Entry 8XCG (electron microscopy, 3.46 A resolution); this record covers chains Z and h of the 15 polymer chains in the assembly.

== Chain Z ==
Protein: Tip attachment protein J
Source organism: Escherichia phage Lambda
UniProtKB: P03749 (TIPJ_LAMBD); residues 1-1132 here = UniProt positions 1-1132
Chain sequence (1132 residues; each row starts with the number of its first residue):
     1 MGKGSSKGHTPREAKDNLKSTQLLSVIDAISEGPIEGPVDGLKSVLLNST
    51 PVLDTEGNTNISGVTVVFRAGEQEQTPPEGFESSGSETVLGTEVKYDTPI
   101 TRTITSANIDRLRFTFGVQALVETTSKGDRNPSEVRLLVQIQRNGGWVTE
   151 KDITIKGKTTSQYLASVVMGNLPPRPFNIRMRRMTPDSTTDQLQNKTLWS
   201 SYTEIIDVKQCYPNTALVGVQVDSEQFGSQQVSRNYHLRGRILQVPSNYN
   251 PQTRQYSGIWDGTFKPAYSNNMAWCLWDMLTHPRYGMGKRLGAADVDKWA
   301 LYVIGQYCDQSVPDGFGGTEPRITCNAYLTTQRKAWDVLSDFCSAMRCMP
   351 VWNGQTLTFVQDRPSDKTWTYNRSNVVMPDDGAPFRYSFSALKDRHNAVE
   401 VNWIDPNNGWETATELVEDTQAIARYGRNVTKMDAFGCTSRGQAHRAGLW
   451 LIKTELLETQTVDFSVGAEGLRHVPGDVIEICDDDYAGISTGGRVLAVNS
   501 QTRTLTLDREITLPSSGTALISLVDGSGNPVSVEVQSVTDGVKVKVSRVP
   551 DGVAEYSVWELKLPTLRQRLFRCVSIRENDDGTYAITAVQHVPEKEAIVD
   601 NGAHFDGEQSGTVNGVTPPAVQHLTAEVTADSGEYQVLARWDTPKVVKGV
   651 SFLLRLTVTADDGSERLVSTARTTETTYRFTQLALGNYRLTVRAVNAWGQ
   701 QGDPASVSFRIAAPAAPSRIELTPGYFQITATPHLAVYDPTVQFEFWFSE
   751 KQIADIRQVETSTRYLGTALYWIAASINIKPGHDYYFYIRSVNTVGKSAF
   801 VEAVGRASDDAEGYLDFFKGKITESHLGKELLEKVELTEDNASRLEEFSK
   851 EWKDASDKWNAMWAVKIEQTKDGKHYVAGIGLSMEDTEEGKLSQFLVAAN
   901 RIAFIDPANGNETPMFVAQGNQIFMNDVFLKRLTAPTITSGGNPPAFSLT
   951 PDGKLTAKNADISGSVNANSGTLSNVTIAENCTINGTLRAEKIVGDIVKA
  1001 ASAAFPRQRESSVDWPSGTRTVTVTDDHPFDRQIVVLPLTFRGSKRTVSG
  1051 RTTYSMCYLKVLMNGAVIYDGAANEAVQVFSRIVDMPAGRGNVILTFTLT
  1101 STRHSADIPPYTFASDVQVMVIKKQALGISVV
Disordered / not traced: 1-10, 608-1132
Disulfides: Cys-343/Cys-348

== Chain h ==
Protein: Tail tip assembly protein I
Source organism: Escherichia phage Lambda
UniProtKB: P03730 (TIPI_LAMBD); residues 1-223 here = UniProt positions 1-223
Chain sequence (223 residues; numbered 1 to 223; the number before each row is that of its first residue):
     1 MAATHTLPLASPGMARICLYGDLQRFGRRIDLRVKTGAEAIRALATQLPA
    51 FRQKLSDGWYQVRIAGRDVSTSGLTAQLHETLPDGAVIHIVPRVAGAKSG
   101 GVFQIVLGAAAIAGSFFTAGATLAAWGAAIGAGGMTGILFSLGASMVLGG
   151 VAQMLAPKARTPRIQTTDNGKQNTYFSSLDNMVAQGNVLPVLYGEMRVGS
   201 RVVSQEISTADEGDGGQVVVIGR
Disordered / not traced: 1-164, 223

== How chain Z and chain h interact ==
Residue-residue contacts (164; chain Z residue first):
  Glu-13(Z) with Thr-166(h); Thr-167(h)
  Lys-15(Z) with Thr-167(h); Asn-169(h)
  Asp-16(Z) with Asp-168(h); Asn-169(h); Asp-214(h)
  Asn-17(Z) with Asp-214(h); Gln-217(h), hydrogen bond
  Leu-18(Z) with Asn-173(h); Gln-217(h)
  Lys-19(Z) with Lys-171(h); Asn-173(h); Asp-211(h); Glu-212(h); Gly-213(h)
  Ser-20(Z) with Asn-173(h); Tyr-175(h), hydrogen bond; Ala-210(h); Glu-212(h)
  Thr-21(Z) with Thr-209(h); Ala-210(h), hydrogen bond (backbone-backbone); Glu-212(h)
  Gln-22(Z) with Tyr-175(h); Phe-176(h); Ile-207(h); Ser-208(h); Thr-209(h), hydrogen bond
  Leu-23(Z) with Phe-176(h); Glu-206(h); Ile-207(h); Ser-208(h), hydrogen bond (backbone-backbone)
  Leu-24(Z) with Phe-176(h), hydrophobic; Leu-179(h), hydrophobic; Glu-206(h)
  Ser-25(Z) with Ser-204(h); Gln-205(h); Glu-206(h), hydrogen bond (backbone-backbone)
  Val-26(Z) with Ser-204(h); Gln-205(h)
  Ile-27(Z) with Arg-201(h); Val-202(h); Val-203(h), hydrogen bond (backbone-backbone); Ser-204(h), hydrogen bond (backbone-backbone)
  Asp-28(Z) with Ser-200(h); Arg-201(h); Val-202(h)
  Ala-29(Z) with Arg-201(h), hydrogen bond (backbone-backbone); Val-203(h), hydrophobic
  Ile-30(Z) with Val-198(h), hydrophobic
  Ser-31(Z) with Leu-189(h); Pro-190(h), hydrogen bond (backbone-backbone); Leu-192(h), hydrogen bond (side chain-backbone)
  Glu-32(Z) with Leu-189(h); Pro-190(h); Val-191(h)
  Leu-46(Z) with Arg-197(h)
  Ser-83(Z) with Glu-206(h)
  Ser-84(Z) with Ser-204(h)
  Gly-85(Z) with Ser-204(h); Gln-205(h); Glu-206(h)
  Ser-86(Z) with Met-182(h); Gln-205(h)
  Glu-87(Z) with Leu-179(h); Gln-205(h), hydrogen bond (backbone-backbone); Glu-206(h); Ile-207(h), hydrogen bond (side chain-backbone)
  Val-89(Z) with Ser-177(h); Leu-179(h), hydrophobic
  Arg-113(Z) with Glu-206(h), salt bridge; Ile-207(h); Ser-208(h)
  Glu-150(Z) with Ile-221(h); Gly-222(h)
  Lys-151(Z) with Ile-221(h)
  Asp-152(Z) with Val-219(h); Val-220(h); Ile-221(h), hydrogen bond (side chain-backbone)
  Ile-153(Z) with Val-219(h); Val-220(h), hydrophobic
  Thr-154(Z) with Gln-217(h); Val-218(h); Val-219(h), hydrogen bond (backbone-backbone)
  Ile-155(Z) with Gln-217(h); Val-218(h), hydrophobic
  Lys-156(Z) with Gly-216(h); Gln-217(h), hydrogen bond (backbone-backbone)
  Ser-161(Z) with Gln-172(h)
  Gln-162(Z) with Asn-173(h); Tyr-175(h)
  Tyr-163(Z) with Asn-173(h); Tyr-175(h); Asp-211(h)
  Leu-164(Z) with Tyr-175(h), hydrogen bond (backbone-side chain); Thr-209(h)
  Ser-166(Z) with Thr-209(h), hydrogen bond (side chain-backbone)
  Thr-203(Z) with Ile-207(h)
  Tyr-212(Z) with Val-203(h), hydrophobic; Ser-204(h)
  Asn-214(Z) with Leu-189(h)
  Thr-215(Z) with Leu-189(h)
  Val-222(Z) with Phe-176(h), hydrophobic
  Asp-223(Z) with Phe-176(h)
  Ser-224(Z) with Thr-174(h), hydrogen bond (side chain-backbone); Tyr-175(h); Phe-176(h)
  Glu-225(Z) with Lys-171(h); Gln-172(h)
  Ser-229(Z) with Thr-174(h); Tyr-175(h); Phe-176(h)
  Gln-230(Z) with Ser-177(h)
  Gln-231(Z) with Ser-178(h), hydrogen bond; Leu-179(h), hydrogen bond (side chain-backbone); Asp-180(h), hydrogen bond
  Val-232(Z) with Phe-176(h), hydrophobic
  Arg-234(Z) with Asp-180(h), salt bridge; Ser-200(h); Val-202(h)
  Asn-235(Z) with Arg-197(h); Val-198(h); Gly-199(h)
  Tyr-236(Z) with Arg-197(h); Val-198(h), hydrogen bond (backbone-backbone); Gly-199(h)
  His-237(Z) with Glu-195(h), salt bridge; Arg-197(h)
  Leu-238(Z) with Leu-192(h), hydrophobic; Glu-195(h); Met-196(h)
  Arg-239(Z) with Gly-194(h); Glu-195(h), salt bridge
  Gly-240(Z) with Leu-192(h)
  Arg-241(Z) with Val-191(h); Leu-192(h), hydrogen bond (backbone-backbone)
  Tyr-268(Z) with Gly-194(h); Glu-195(h), hydrogen bond (side chain-backbone)
  Asn-270(Z) with Gly-194(h)
  Cys-275(Z) with Tyr-193(h), hydrophobic
  Asp-278(Z) with Tyr-193(h), hydrogen bond
  Met-279(Z) with Tyr-193(h)
  Tyr-285(Z) with Val-191(h), hydrophobic
  Asn-326(Z) with Tyr-193(h), hydrogen bond (backbone-backbone); Gly-194(h); Glu-195(h); Met-196(h)
  Ala-327(Z) with Leu-192(h); Tyr-193(h), hydrogen bond (backbone-backbone); Met-196(h)
  Tyr-328(Z) with Pro-190(h); Val-191(h); Leu-192(h), hydrophobic; Met-196(h); Val-198(h), hydrophobic; Arg-201(h)
  Leu-329(Z) with Pro-190(h); Val-191(h), hydrogen bond (backbone-backbone); Tyr-193(h), hydrophobic
  Thr-330(Z) with Pro-190(h); Arg-201(h)
  Gln-332(Z) with Val-188(h)
  Trp-410(Z) with Met-196(h), hydrophobic; Arg-197(h)
Other interface residues (no listed pair), chain Z (83 interface residues in all): Ala-14, Val-39, Thr-115, Lys-158, Ala-165, Val-167, Ile-205, Phe-227, Cys-325, Thr-331, Phe-342
Other interface residues (no listed pair), chain h (50 interface residues in all): Gly-170

== In short ==
83 residues of chain Z face 50 of chain h across their interface, with 29 hydrogen bonds and 4 salt bridges.
Polar contacts include Arg-113(Z)/Glu-206(h), Arg-234(Z)/Asp-180(h) and His-237(Z)/Glu-195(h).
Chain Z is Tip attachment protein J and chain h is Tail tip assembly protein I, both from Escherichia phage
Lambda; the structure, Tail tip complex of bacteriophage lambda in the open state, was determined by electron
microscopy together with 8XCI, 8XCJ and 8XCK from the same study.
